PDB entry 2XNM | X-ray diffraction, 1.85 A resolution | chain A

== Chain A ==
Name: Serine/threonine-protein kinase NEK2
Source organism: Homo sapiens
Notes: EC 2.7.11.1; fragment: kinase domain, residues 1-271
UniProt: P51955 (NEK2_HUMAN); residue numbers follow UniProt; this construct covers 1-271
Amino-acid sequence (279 residues; numbered 1 to 279; the number before each row is that of its first residue):
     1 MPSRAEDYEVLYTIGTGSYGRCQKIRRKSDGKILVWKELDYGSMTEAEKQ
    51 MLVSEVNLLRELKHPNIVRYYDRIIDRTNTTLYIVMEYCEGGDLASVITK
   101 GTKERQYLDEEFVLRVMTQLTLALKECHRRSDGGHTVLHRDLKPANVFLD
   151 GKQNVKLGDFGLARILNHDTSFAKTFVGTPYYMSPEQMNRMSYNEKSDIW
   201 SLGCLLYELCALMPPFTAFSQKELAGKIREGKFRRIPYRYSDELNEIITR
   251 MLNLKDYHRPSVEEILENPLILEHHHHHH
Disordered / not traced: 1-2, 131-139, 167-175, 191
Construct notes: expression tag (272-279)
Residues lining bound ligands: CCT (WGZ; 5-{6-[(1-methylpiperidin-4-yl)oxy]-1H-benzimidazol-1-yl}-3-{(1R)-1-[2-(trifluoromethyl)phenyl]ethoxy}thiophene-2-carboxamide): Ile14, Gly15, Cys22, Val35, Lys37, Val68, Met86, Glu87, Tyr88, Cys89, Gly92, Asp93, Ser96, Ala145, Asn146, Phe148, Gly158, Asp159, Leu162, Ala163, Leu166
Curated features (UniProtKB/Swiss-Prot):
  - active site: Asp141 (Proton acceptor)
  - binding site (ATP): Ile14 to Cys22, Lys37
  - modified residue: Thr170 (Phosphothreonine), Ser171 (Phosphoserine), Thr175 (Phosphothreonine), Thr179 (Phosphothreonine), Ser184 (Phosphoserine), Ser241 (Phosphoserine)
  - mutagenesis: Lys37 (K37R: Loss of kinase activity and of ability to activate NEK11. Loss of phosphorylation of CCDC102B), Asp141 (D141A: Loss of autophosphorylation), Thr170 (T170A: No effect on kinase activity; T170E: Kinase activity increased by two fold), Ser171 (S171A: No effect on kinase activity; S171D: Kinase activity increased by two fold), Thr175 (T175A: Kinase activity decreased by two fold; T175E: Kinase activity increased by two fold), Thr179 (T179A: Loss of kinase activity; T179E: Loss of kinase activity), Ser241 (S241A: Loss of kinase activity; S241D: Loss of kinase activity)

== Summary ==
Ligands of chain A: CCT. UniProt lists active-site residue Asp141, 10 ATP-binding residues and 7 mutagenesis
sites.
Chain A is Serine/threonine-protein kinase NEK2 (Homo sapiens); the structure, Structure of NEK2 bound to CCT,
was determined by X-ray diffraction (same publication as 2XNN, 2XNO and 2XNP).
